7T5H - chain A; structure by X-ray diffraction, 1.50 A resolution.

[Chain A]
Molecule: Phosphoprotein
Source organism: Rabies virus Nishigahara RCEH
Notes: fragment: C-terminal domain
Reference sequence: Q9IPJ8 (PHOSP_RABVN); residue numbers follow UniProt; this construct covers 186-297
Chain sequence (115 residues; row label = number of the first residue in the row):
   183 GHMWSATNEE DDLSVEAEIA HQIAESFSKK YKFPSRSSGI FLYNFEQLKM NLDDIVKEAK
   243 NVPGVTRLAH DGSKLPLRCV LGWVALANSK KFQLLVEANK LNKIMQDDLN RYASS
Not modelled in the structure: 183-189
Sequence notes: expression tag (183-185); engineered mutation Ser297 (Cys in Q9IPJ8)
UniProt features mapped onto this chain:
  - motif: Lys211 to Lys214 (Nuclear localization signal)
  - modified residue (Phosphoserine): Ser210, Ser271
  - natural variant: Asn226 (N226H: In strain: Ni-CE)
From the paper describing this entry:
  - contacts within the chain: Tyr225-Leu230, Asn226-Glu228 (hydrogen bond), Phe227-Leu230, Phe227-Ile237, Phe227-Leu259, Phe227-Leu263
  - post-translational modification sites: Ser210, Ser271 (citing earlier work)
  - mutagenesis - S210E (2-fold): decreased binding to N-pep
  - mutagenesis - S210A: unchanged localization
  - mutagenesis - S210D, S210E: decreased localization
  - mutagenesis - S210A: unchanged binding to MTs
  - mutagenesis - S210D, S210E: decreased binding to MT

[Summary]
The paper reports that S210D and S210E reduce localization; modification sites Ser210 and Ser271.
Chain A is Phosphoprotein (Rabies virus Nishigahara RCEH); the structure, Structure of rabies virus
phosphoprotein C-terminal domain, wild type, was determined by X-ray diffraction together with 7T5G from the
same study.
